Entry 5HFF (X-ray diffraction, 1.75 A resolution); this record covers chains A and B.

# Chain A
Protein: Disks large homolog 4
Organism: Rattus norvegicus
Notes: fragment: PDZ-3 domain
UniProtKB: P31016 (DLG4_RAT); residue numbers follow UniProt; this construct covers 302-402
Amino-acid sequence (119 residues; numbered 297 to 415; the number before each row is that of its first residue):
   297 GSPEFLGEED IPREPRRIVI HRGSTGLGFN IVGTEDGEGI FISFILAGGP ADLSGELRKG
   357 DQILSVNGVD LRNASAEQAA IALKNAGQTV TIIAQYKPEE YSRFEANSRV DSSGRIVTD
Disordered / not traced: 297
Differences from the reference sequence: expression tag (297-301, 403-415); engineered mutation Thr-330 (Gly in P31016), Ala-372 (His in P31016)
From the paper describing this entry:
  - mutagenesis - G330T, H372A: increased binding to Cysteine-rich PDZ-binding protein (chain B)
  - mutagenesis - G330T: unchanged binding to Cysteine-rich PDZ-binding protein (chain B)

# Chain B
Protein: Cysteine-rich PDZ-binding protein
Notes: fragment: PDZ3-binding domain
UniProtKB: Q792Q4 (CRIPT_RAT); residues 1-9 here correspond to UniProt positions 93-101 (UniProt number = residue number + 92)
Amino-acid sequence (9 residues; numbered 1 to 9; the number before each row is that of its first residue):
     1 TKNYKQFSV
Disordered / not traced: 1
Differences from the reference sequence: engineered mutation Phe-7 (Thr99 in Q792Q4)
Curated features (UniProtKB/Swiss-Prot):
  - region: Asn-3 to Gln-6, Ser-8, Val-9 (Sufficient for interaction with DLG4), Gln-6, Ser-8, Val-9 (PDZ3-binding)

# How chain A and chain B interact
Pairs across the interface (26; chain A residue first):
  Gly-322(A) with Val-9(B)
  Leu-323(A) with Val-9(B), hydrogen bond (backbone-backbone)
  Gly-324(A) with Val-9(B), hydrogen bond (backbone-backbone)
  Phe-325(A) with Ser-8(B); Val-9(B), hydrogen bond (backbone-backbone)
  Asn-326(A) with Gln-6(B), hydrogen bond; Phe-7(B); Ser-8(B), hydrogen bond
  Ile-327(A) with Lys-5(B); Gln-6(B); Phe-7(B), hydrogen bond (backbone-backbone)
  Val-328(A) with Tyr-4(B), hydrophobic; Lys-5(B); Gln-6(B)
  Gly-329(A) with Tyr-4(B); Lys-5(B), hydrogen bond (backbone-backbone)
  Thr-330(A) with Asn-3(B), hydrogen bond (side chain-backbone)
  Glu-331(A) with Asn-3(B); Lys-5(B)
  Ser-339(A) with Gln-6(B), hydrogen bond
  Ala-372(A) with Lys-5(B); Phe-7(B)
  Glu-373(A) with Phe-7(B)
  Ala-376(A) with Phe-7(B), hydrophobic; Val-9(B), hydrophobic
  Lys-380(A) with Ser-8(B)
Other interface residues (no listed pair), chain A (17 interface residues in all): Leu-379, Phe-400

# Summary
17 residues of chain A and 7 residues of chain B are in contact, with 9 hydrogen bonds. Polar contacts include
Gly-324(A)/Val-9(B), Asn-326(A)/Gln-6(B) and Asn-326(A)/Ser-8(B). The paper reports that G330T and H372A of
chain A increase binding to Cysteine-rich PDZ-binding protein (chain B); G330T of chain A leaves binding to
Cysteine-rich PDZ-binding protein (chain B) unchanged.
Here chain A is Disks large homolog 4 (Rattus norvegicus) and chain B is Cysteine-rich PDZ-binding protein.
Entry 5HFF (The third PDZ domain from the synaptic protein PSD-95 (G330T, H372A double mutant) in complex with
...) was determined by X-ray diffraction (same publication as 5HEB, 5HED, 5HEY, 5HF1, 5HFB and 5HFC).
